Entry 4I5L (X-ray diffraction, 2.43 A resolution); this record covers chains A and C of the 4 polymer chains in the assembly.

# Chain A
Name: Serine/threonine-protein phosphatase 2A 65 kDa regulatory subunit A alpha isoform
From: Homo sapiens
Notes: fragment: PP2A A alpha subunit (9-589)
UniProt: P30153 (2AAA_HUMAN); numbering as in UniProt (aligned over 9-589)
Sequence (584 residues; each row starts with the number of its first residue):
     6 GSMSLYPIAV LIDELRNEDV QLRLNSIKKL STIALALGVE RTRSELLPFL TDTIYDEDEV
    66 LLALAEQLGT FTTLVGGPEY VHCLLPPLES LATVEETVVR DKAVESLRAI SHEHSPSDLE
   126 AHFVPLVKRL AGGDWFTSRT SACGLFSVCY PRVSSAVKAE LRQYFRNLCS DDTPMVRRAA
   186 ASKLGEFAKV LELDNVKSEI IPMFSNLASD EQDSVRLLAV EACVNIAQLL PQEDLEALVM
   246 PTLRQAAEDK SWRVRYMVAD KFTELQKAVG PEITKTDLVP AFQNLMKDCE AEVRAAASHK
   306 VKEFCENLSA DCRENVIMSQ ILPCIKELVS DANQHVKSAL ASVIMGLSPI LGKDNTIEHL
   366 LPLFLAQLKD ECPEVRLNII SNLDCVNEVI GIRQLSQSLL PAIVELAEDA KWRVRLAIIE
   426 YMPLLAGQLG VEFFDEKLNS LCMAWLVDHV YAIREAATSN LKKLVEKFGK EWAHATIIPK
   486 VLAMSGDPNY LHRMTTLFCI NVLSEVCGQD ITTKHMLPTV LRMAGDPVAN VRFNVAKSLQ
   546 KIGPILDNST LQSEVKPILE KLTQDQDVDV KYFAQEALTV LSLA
Not modelled in the structure: 6-7
Swiss-Prot annotation at these positions:
  - modified residue: Lys280 (N6-acetyllysine)
  - natural variant: Val132 (V132L: In HJS2), Pro179 (P179L: In HJS2), Met180 (M180T: In HJS2; M180V: In HJS2), Arg182 (R182W: In HJS2), Arg258 (R258H: In HJS2), Val470 (V470A: In HJS2; uncertain significance), Arg498 (R498L: In HJS2)

# Chain C
Name: Serine/threonine-protein phosphatase 2A catalytic subunit alpha isoform, PP2A-alpha
From: Homo sapiens
Notes: EC 3.1.3.16
UniProt: P67775 (PP2AA_HUMAN); numbering as in UniProt (aligned over 1-309)
Sequence (311 residues; row label = number of the first residue in the row; numbers below 1 keep their minus sign (Gly-1 is residue -1)):
    -1 GSMDEKVFTK ELDQWIEQLN ECKQLSESQV KSLCEKAKEI LTKESNVQEV RCPVTVCGDV
    59 HGQFHDLMEL FRIGGKSPDT NYLFMGDYVD RGYYSVETVT LLVALKVRYR ERITILRGNH
   119 ESRQITQVYG FYDECLRKYG NANVWKYFTD LFDYLPLTAL VDGQIFCLHG GLSPSIDTLD
   179 HIRALDRLQE VPHEGPMCDL LWSDPDDRGG WGISPRGAGY TFGQDISETF NHANGLTLVS
   239 RAHQLVMEGY NWCHDRNVVT IFSAPNYCYR CGNQAAIMEL DDTLKYSFLQ FDPAPRRGEP
   299 HVTRRTPDYF L
Not modelled in the structure: -1 to 1, 297-309
Bound ions: Mn2+ site 1: Asp57, His59, Asp85; Mn2+ site 2: Asp85, Asn117, His167, His241
Residues lining bound ligands: malonate ion (MLI): Ile14, Asn18, Met66, Phe69, Lys74, Ser75, Leu99, Leu103
Swiss-Prot annotation at these positions:
  - active site: His118 (Proton donor)
  - binding site (Mn(2+)): Asp57, His59, Asp85, Asn117, His167, His241
  - binding site (Zn(2+)): Asp57, His59, Asp85
  - binding site (Fe(3+)): Asp85, Asn117, His167, His241
  - modified residue: Tyr307 (Phosphotyrosine), Leu309 (Leucine methyl ester)
  - natural variant: Gly60 (G60V: In HJS3; uncertain significance), Asp88 (D88G: In HJS3), Gln122 (Q122H: In HJS3), Gln125 to Leu309 (deletion: In HJS3), Tyr127 (Y127C: In HJS3), Asp131 (D131H: In HJS3), His191 (H191R: In HJS3), Arg214 to Leu309 (deletion: In HJS3), Asp223 (D223H: In HJS3; D223V: In HJS3), Tyr265 (Y265C: In HJS3), Phe308 (F308FF: In HJS3)
  - mutagenesis: Asp85 (D85N: Loss of phosphatase activity), Leu309 (L309A: Loss of binding to PP2A B-alpha regulatory subunit)

# How chain A and chain C interact
Pairs across the interface (45):
  Lys416(A) with Asp290(C), salt bridge
  Trp417(A) with Glu67(C), hydrogen bond; Ile71(C)
  Arg418(A) with Glu67(C), salt bridge; Arg70(C); Pro293(C)
  His454(A) with Ile71(C); Leu287(C)
  Val455(A) with Arg70(C); Ile71(C), hydrophobic
  Tyr456(A) with Arg70(C); Ile71(C), hydrogen bond (backbone-backbone); Gly72(C); Gly73(C)
  Ala457(A) with Arg70(C), hydrogen bond (backbone-backbone)
  Glu460(A) with Lys74(C), salt bridge
  Pro493(A) with Asp280(C)
  Asn494(A) with Asp280(C)
  Tyr495(A) with Pro51(C), hydrophobic; Asp77(C); Thr78(C); Asn79(C), hydrogen bond (side chain-backbone); Asp280(C), hydrogen bond (backbone-side chain)
  Leu496(A) with Thr78(C); Glu277(C)
  Arg498(A) with Asp280(C), salt bridge
  Met499(A) with Asp77(C)
  Phe503(A) with Asp77(C)
  Val533(A) with Asp280(C)
  Ala534(A) with Arg110(C)
  Asn535(A) with Pro76(C), hydrogen bond (side chain-backbone); Asp77(C), hydrogen bond (side chain-backbone); Asn79(C), hydrogen bond; Arg110(C)
  Phe538(A) with Pro76(C); Asp77(C); Arg110(C)
  Asn539(A) with Asp77(C), hydrogen bond
  Asp572(A) with Arg110(C), salt bridge
  Val573(A) with Glu109(C)
  Asp574(A) with Tyr107(C); Arg110(C), salt bridge
  Tyr577(A) with Lys4(C); Thr7(C); Arg106(C)
Interface residues without a listed pair, chain A (27 interface residues in all): Lys542, Phe578, Glu581
Interface residues without a listed pair, chain C (24 interface residues in all): Phe69, Asp279

# Overview
The interface between chain A and chain C involves 27 residues on one side and 24 on the other, with 9
hydrogen bonds and 6 salt bridges. Among the polar pairs are Lys416(A)-Asp290(C), Arg418(A)-Glu67(C) and
Glu460(A)-Lys74(C). Ligands of chain C: malonate ion.
Here chain A is Serine/threonine-protein phosphatase 2A 65 kDa regulatory subunit A alpha isoform and chain C
is Serine/threonine-protein phosphatase 2A catalytic subunit alpha isoform, PP2A-alpha, both from Homo
sapiens. Entry 4I5L (Structural mechanism of trimeric PP2A holoenzyme involving PR70: insight for Cdc6
dephosphorylation) was determined by X-ray diffraction together with 4I5J, 4I5K and 4I5N from the same study.
